7U46 - chains D and J of the 11 polymer chains in the assembly; structure by electron microscopy, 2.68 A resolution.

# Chain D
Molecule: Histone H2B type 1-C/E/F/G/I
From: Homo sapiens
Reference sequence: P62807 (H2B1C_HUMAN); residues 0-125 here correspond to UniProt positions 1-126 (UniProt number = residue number + 1)
Sequence (126 residues; row label = number of the first residue in the row; numbering starts at 0):
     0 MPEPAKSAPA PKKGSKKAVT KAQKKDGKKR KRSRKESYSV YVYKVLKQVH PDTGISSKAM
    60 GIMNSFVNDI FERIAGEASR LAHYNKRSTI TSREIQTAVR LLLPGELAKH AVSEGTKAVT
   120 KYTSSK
Unresolved in the structure: 0-32, 125
Swiss-Prot annotation at these positions:
  - modified residue: Pro1 (N-acetylproline), Glu2 (ADP-ribosyl glutamic acid), Lys5 (N6-(2-hydroxyisobutyryl)lysine), Ser6 (ADP-ribosylserine), Lys11 (N6-(beta-hydroxybutyryl)lysine), Lys12 (N6-(2-hydroxyisobutyryl)lysine), Ser14 (Phosphoserine), Lys15 (N6-acetyllysine), Lys16 (N6-(beta-hydroxybutyryl)lysine), Lys20 (N6-(2-hydroxyisobutyryl)lysine), Lys23 (N6-(2-hydroxyisobutyryl)lysine), Lys24 (N6-(2-hydroxyisobutyryl)lysine), Lys34 (N6-(2-hydroxyisobutyryl)lysine), Glu35 (PolyADP-ribosyl glutamic acid), Ser36 (Phosphoserine), Lys43 (N6-(2-hydroxyisobutyryl)lysine), Lys46 (N6-(2-hydroxyisobutyryl)lysine), Lys57 (N6,N6-dimethyllysine), Arg79 (Dimethylated arginine), Lys85 (N6,N6,N6-trimethyllysine) and 6 more in UniProt
  - glycosylation: Ser112 (O-linked (GlcNAc) serine)
  - cross-link (Glycyl lysine isopeptide (Lys-Gly)): Lys5 (interchain with G-Cter in SUMO2), Lys20 (interchain with G-Cter in SUMO2), Lys34 (interchain with G-Cter in ubiquitin), Lys120 (interchain with G-Cter in ubiquitin)

# Chain J
Molecule: 147-nt DNA strand
Sequence (147 nucleotides; each row starts with the number of its first residue; numbers below 1 keep their minus sign (DA-73 is residue -73)):
   -73 ATCAATATCC ACCTGCAGAT ACTACCAAAA GTGTATTTGG AAACTGCTCC ATCAAAAGGC
   -13 ATGTTCAGCT GGATTCCAGC TGAACATGCC TTTTGATGGA GCAGTTTCCA AATACACTTT
    47 TGGTAGTATC TGCAGGTGGA TATTGAT
Unresolved in the structure: -73, 73

# How chain D and chain J interact
Pairs across the interface (11):
  Tyr42(D) with DC-52(J), hydrogen bond to the phosphate
  Gly53(D) with DA-53(J), phosphate contact
  Ile54(D) with DA-53(J), phosphate contact
  Ser55(D) with DT-54(J), phosphate contact
  Ser56(D) with DT-54(J), hydrogen bond to the phosphate
  Arg86(D) with DA-33(J), phosphate contact; DA-32(J), salt bridge to the phosphate
  Ser87(D) with DG-34(J), phosphate contact; DA-33(J), hydrogen bond to the phosphate
  Thr88(D) with DG-34(J), phosphate contact; DA-33(J), hydrogen bond to the phosphate
Other interface residues (no listed pair), chain D (9 interface residues in all): Lys85

# In short
9 residues of chain D face 6 of chain J across their interface; the contacts include 4 hydrogen bonds and 1
salt bridge. Polar contacts include Tyr42(D)-DC-52(J), Ser56(D)-DT-54(J) and Ser87(D)-DA-33(J).
Chain D is Histone H2B type 1-C/E/F/G/I (Homo sapiens) and chain J is a 147-nt DNA strand; the structure,
Cryo-EM structure of CENP-A nucleosome (palindromic alpha satellite DNA) in complex with CENP-N, was
determined by electron microscopy (same publication as 7U4D and 7U47).
